PDB entry 6FHQ | X-ray diffraction, 1.95 A resolution | chain A

== Chain A ==
Name: Bromodomain adjacent to zinc finger domain protein 2B
Source organism: Homo sapiens
UniProt: Q9UIF8 (BAZ2B_HUMAN); numbering as in UniProt (aligned over 1928-1983)
Chain sequence (58 residues; row label = number of the first residue in the row):
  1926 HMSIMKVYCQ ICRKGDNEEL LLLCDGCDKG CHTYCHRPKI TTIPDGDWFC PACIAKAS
Construct notes: expression tag (1926-1927)
Curated features (UniProtKB/Swiss-Prot):
  - zinc finger: Lys1931 to Lys1981 (PHD-type)
Ion coordination: Zn2+ site 1: Cys1934, Cys1937, His1957, Cys1960; Zn2+ site 2: Cys1949, Cys1952, Cys1975, Cys1978
Small-molecule neighbours: 2-azanyl-N-(1,3-thiazol-2-yl)ethanamide (DE5): Glu1943, Glu1944, Leu1945, Leu1946, Leu1947, Leu1948, Asp1950, Ile1968, Pro1969, Gly1971, Asp1972, Trp1973
What the authors report for this chain:
  - binding site for 2-azanyl-N-(1,3-thiazol-2-yl)ethanamide: Leu1947, Leu1948, Asp1950, Ile1968, Pro1969, Gly1971

== Summary ==
Chain A binds 2-azanyl-N-(1,3-thiazol-2-yl)ethanamide. Cys1934, Cys1937, His1957 and Cys1960 coordinate Zn2+
site 1. The Zn2+ site 2 is built by Cys1949, Cys1952, Cys1975 and Cys1978. The paper reports a binding site
for 2-azanyl-N-(1,3-thiazol-2-yl)ethanamide at Leu1947, Leu1948 and Asp1950 among others.
Chain A is Bromodomain adjacent to zinc finger domain protein 2B (Homo sapiens); the structure, Crystal
structure of human BAZ2B PHD zinc finger in complex with Fr 21, was determined by X-ray diffraction (same
publication as 6FAP, 6FHU, 6FI0, 6FI1 and 6FKP).
